PDB entry 3GQ2 | X-ray diffraction, 2.18 A resolution | chains A and B

[Chain A (and B)]
Molecule: General vesicular transport factor p115
From: Bos taurus
Notes: fragment: p115 Tether Globular Head Domain; chain B of this document is another copy of the same molecule, construct and numbering; everything in this record applies to it too
UniProtKB: P41541 (USO1_BOVIN); residues 1-651 here = UniProt positions 1-651
Amino-acid sequence (651 residues; each row starts with the number of its first residue):
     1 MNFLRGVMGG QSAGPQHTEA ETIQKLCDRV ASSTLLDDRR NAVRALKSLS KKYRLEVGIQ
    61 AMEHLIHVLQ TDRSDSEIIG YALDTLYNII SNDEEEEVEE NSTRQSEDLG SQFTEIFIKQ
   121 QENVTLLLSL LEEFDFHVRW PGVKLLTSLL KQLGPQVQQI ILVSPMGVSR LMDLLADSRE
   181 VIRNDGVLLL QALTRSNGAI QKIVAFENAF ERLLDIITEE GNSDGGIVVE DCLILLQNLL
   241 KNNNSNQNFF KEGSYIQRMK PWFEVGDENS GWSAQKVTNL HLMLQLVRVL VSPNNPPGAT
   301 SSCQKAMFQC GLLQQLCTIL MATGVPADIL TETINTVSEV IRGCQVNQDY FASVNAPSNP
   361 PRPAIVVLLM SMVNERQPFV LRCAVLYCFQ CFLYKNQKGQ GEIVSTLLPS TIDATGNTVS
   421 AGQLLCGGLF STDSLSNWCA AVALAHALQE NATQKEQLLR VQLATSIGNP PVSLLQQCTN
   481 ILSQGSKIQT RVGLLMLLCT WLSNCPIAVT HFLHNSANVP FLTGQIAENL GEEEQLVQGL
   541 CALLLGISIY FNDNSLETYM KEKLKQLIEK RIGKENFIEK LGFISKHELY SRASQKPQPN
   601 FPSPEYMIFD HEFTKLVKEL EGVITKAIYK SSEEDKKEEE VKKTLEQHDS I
Disordered / not traced: 1-16, 98-107, 641-651 (chain B: 1-16, 96-107, 643-651)
Swiss-Prot annotation at these positions:
  - modified residue: Ser50 (Phosphoserine), Lys202 (N6-acetyllysine)
Reported in the primary citation:
  - self-association interface (contacts with another copy of this molecule): Arg195 to Asn243, Glu528 to Glu533, Ser585 to Gln595
  - mutagenesis - R39E: abolished binding to Rab1-GTP
  - mutagenesis - R29E: decreased binding to Rab1-GTP
  - mutagenesis - E21K, D38K: unchanged binding to Rab1
  - mutagenesis - E21K: unchanged binding to beta-COPI
  - mutagenesis - R39E: abolished growth

[Interface between chain A and chain B]
Pairs across the interface (43):
  Arg195(A) with Glu533(B), salt bridge
  Ser196(A) with Glu528(B); Asn529(B); Gly531(B), hydrogen bond (side chain-backbone)
  Asn197(A) with Glu528(B)
  Gly198(A) with Glu528(B), hydrogen bond (backbone-side chain)
  Gln201(A) with Asn529(B), hydrogen bond
  Lys241(A) with Asn529(B), hydrogen bond (backbone-side chain)
  Asn242(A) with Asn529(B); Gln535(B)
  Asn243(A) with Asn529(B)
  Asn294(A) with Glu579(B)
  Glu528(A) with Ser196(B); Asn197(B); Gly198(B), hydrogen bond (side chain-backbone)
  Asn529(A) with Ser196(B); Gln201(B), hydrogen bond; Lys241(B), hydrogen bond (side chain-backbone); Asn242(B); Asn243(B)
  Gly531(A) with Ser196(B)
  Glu533(A) with Arg195(B), salt bridge
  Glu579(A) with Asn294(B)
  Ser585(A) with Ser591(B), hydrogen bond (backbone-side chain)
  Lys586(A) with Ser591(B); Ser594(B); Gln595(B), hydrogen bond (backbone-side chain)
  His587(A) with Ser591(B); Gln595(B)
  Glu588(A) with Glu588(B); Arg592(B); Gln595(B), hydrogen bond
  Tyr590(A) with Ser591(B)
  Ser591(A) with Ser585(B); Lys586(B); His587(B), hydrogen bond (side chain-backbone); Tyr590(B); Ser591(B), hydrogen bond
  Arg592(A) with Glu588(B), salt bridge
  Ser594(A) with Lys586(B)
  Gln595(A) with Lys586(B), hydrogen bond (side chain-backbone); His587(B); Glu588(B)
Also at the interface, not in a pair above, chain A (26 interface residues in all): Leu530, Gln535, Lys618
Also at the interface, not in a pair above, chain B (27 interface residues in all): Ala199, Leu530, Lys618

[Overview]
Chain A and chain B form an interface of 26 and 27 residues respectively, with 13 hydrogen bonds and 3 salt
bridges. Polar contacts include Arg195(A)-Glu533(B), Arg592(A)-Glu588(B) and Ser196(A)-Gly531(B). From the
paper: R39E of chain A abolishes binding to Rab1-GTP; a self-association interface involving Arg195(A),
Glu528(A) and Ser585(A); 4 substitutions were tested in all.
Chain A and chain B are both General vesicular transport factor p115 (Bos taurus); the structure, Crystal
Structure of the Dimer of the p115 Tether Globular Head Domain, was determined by X-ray diffraction, deposited
together with 3GRL.
